Entry 1RMS (X-ray diffraction, 1.90 A resolution); this record covers chain A.

# Chain A
Name: Ribonuclease ms
Source organism: Aspergillus phoenicis
Notes: EC 3.1.4.23
Reference sequence: P00653 (RNMS_ASPSA); residues 1-105 here = UniProt positions 1-105
Chain sequence (105 residues; each row starts with the number of its first residue):
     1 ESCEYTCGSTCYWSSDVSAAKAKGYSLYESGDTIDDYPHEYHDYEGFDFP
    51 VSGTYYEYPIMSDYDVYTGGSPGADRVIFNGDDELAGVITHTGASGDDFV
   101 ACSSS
Sequence notes: conflict Glu40 (Gly in P00653)
Cystine bridges: Cys3-Cys11, Cys7-Cys102
Ligand contacts: guanosine-3'-monophosphate (3GP): Tyr37, His39, Glu40, Tyr41, His42, Asp43, Tyr44, Glu45, Glu57, Arg76, His91, Asp97, Asp98, Phe99
Swiss-Prot annotation at these positions:
  - active site: His39, Glu57 (Proton acceptor), His91 (Proton donor)

# Overview
Bound to chain A: guanosine-3'-monophosphate. From UniProt: 3 active-site residues.
Chain A is Ribonuclease ms (Aspergillus phoenicis); the structure, Crystal structures of ribonuclease ms
complexed with 3'-guanylic acid A gp*c analogue, 2'-deoxy-2'-fluoroguanylyl-3',5'-cytidine, was determined by
X-ray diffraction (same publication as 1RDS).
